PDB entry 8D7R | electron microscopy, 3.90 A resolution | chains C and A of the 4 polymer chains in the assembly

[Chain C]
Molecule: Ciliary neurotrophic factor receptor subunit alpha
Source organism: Homo sapiens
UniProtKB: P26992 (CNTFR_HUMAN); residue numbers follow UniProt; this construct covers 23-346
Sequence (324 residues; each row starts with the number of its first residue):
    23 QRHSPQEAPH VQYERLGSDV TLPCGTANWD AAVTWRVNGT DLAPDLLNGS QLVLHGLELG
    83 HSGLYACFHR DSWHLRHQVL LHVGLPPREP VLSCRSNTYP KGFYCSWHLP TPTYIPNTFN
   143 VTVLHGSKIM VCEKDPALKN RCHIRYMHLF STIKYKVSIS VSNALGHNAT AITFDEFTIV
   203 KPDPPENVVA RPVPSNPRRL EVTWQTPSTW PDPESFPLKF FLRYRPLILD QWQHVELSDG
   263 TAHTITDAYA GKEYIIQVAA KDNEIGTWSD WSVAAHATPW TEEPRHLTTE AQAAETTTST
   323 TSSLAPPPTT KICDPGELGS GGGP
Not modelled in the structure: 23-106, 306-346
Disulfide bonds: Cys116-Cys127, Cys154-Cys164
Covalent attachments: N-acetylglucosamine (NAG) linked to Asn142, Asn190
UniProt features mapped onto this chain:
  - motif: Trp290 to Ser294 (WSXWS motif)
  - lipidation: Ser342 (GPI-anchor amidated serine)
  - glycosylation (N-linked (GlcNAc...) asparagine): Asn60, Asn70, Asn142, Asn190

[Chain A]
Molecule: Interleukin-6 receptor subunit beta
Source organism: Homo sapiens
UniProtKB: P40189 (IL6RB_HUMAN); residues 23-619 here = UniProt positions 23-619
Sequence (625 residues; each row starts with the number of its first residue):
    23 ELLDPCGYIS PESPVVQLHS NFTAVCVLKE KCMDYFHVNA NYIVWKTNHF TIPKEQYTII
    83 NRTASSVTFT DIASLNIQLT CNILTFGQLE QNVYGITIIS GLPPEKPKNL SCIVNEGKKM
   143 RCEWDGGRET HLETNFTLKS EWATHKFADC KAKRDTPTSC TVDYSTVYFV NIEVWVEAEN
   203 ALGKVTSDHI NFDPVYKVKP NPPHNLSVIN SEELSSILKL TWTNPSIKSV IILKYNIQYR
   263 TKDASTWSQI PPEDTASTRS SFTVQDLKPF TEYVFRIRCM KEDGKGYWSD WSEEASGITY
   323 EDRPSKAPSF WYKIDPSHTQ GYRTVQLVWK TLPPFEANGK ILDYEVTLTR WKSHLQNYTV
   383 NATKLTVNLT NDRYLATLTV RNLVGKSDAA VLTIPACDFQ ATHPVMDLKA FPKDNMLWVE
   443 WTTPRESVKK YILEWCVLSD KAPCITDWQQ EDGTVHRTYL RGNLAESKCY LITVTPVYAD
   503 GPGSPESIKA YLKQAPPSKG PTVRTKKVGK NEAVLEWDQL PVDVQNGFIR NYTIFYRTII
   563 GNETAVNVDS SHTEYTLSSL TSDTLYMVRM AAYTDEGGKD GPEFTFTTPK FAQGEIEEQK
   623 LISEEDLGGE QKLISEEDLH HHHHH
Not modelled in the structure: 23-123, 516-647
Sequence notes: expression tag (620-647)
Disulfide bonds: Cys134-Cys144, Cys172-Cys182, Cys458-Cys466
Covalent attachments: N-acetylglucosamine (NAG) linked to Asn131, Asn157, Asn227, Asn379, Asn383
UniProt features mapped onto this chain:
  - motif: Trp310 to Ser314 (WSXWS motif)
  - glycosylation (N-linked (GlcNAc...) asparagine): Asn43, Asn83, Asn131, Asn157, Asn227, Asn379, Asn383, Asn390 (complex), Asn553, Asn564
  - natural variant: Gly148 (G148R: Correlated with increased levels of soluble IL6RB in blood serum), Ser187 to Tyr190 (deletion: In IMD94), Ala200 (A200G: Found in patient with lung cancer; uncertain significance), Asn404 (N404Y: In HIES4B), Thr415 (T415I: In a colorectal cancer sample), Pro498 (P498L: In HIES4B), Ala517 (A517P: In HIES4B)
  - mutagenesis: Cys172 (C172S: Induces ligand-independent activation), Tyr186 to Tyr190 (Induces ligand-independent activation), Val189 (V189G: Does not induce ligand-independent activation), Tyr190 (Y190G: Does not induce ligand-independent activation), Asp215 (D215G: Induces ligand-independent activation), Val252 (V252G: Induces ligand-independent activation)
From the paper describing this entry:
  - disease-associated variants - N404Y, P498L, A517P: decreased signaling in response to IL-6 and IL-11 signaling (citing earlier work)

[Chain C / chain A interface]
Pairs across the interface (21; chain C residue first):
  Arg220(C) with Asp276(A), salt bridge; Gln287(A)
  Tyr246(C) with Arg281(A), hydrogen bond
  Ile250(C) with Glu234(A)
  Leu251(C) with Ser233(A); Glu234(A); Leu236(A), hydrophobic; Ile239(A), hydrophobic
  Gln253(C) with Lys241(A)
  Gln255(C) with Lys241(A); Thr285(A), hydrogen bond
  His256(C) with Ser282(A)
  Thr268(C) with Asp276(A), hydrogen bond (side chain-backbone); Arg281(A)
  Asp269(C) with Arg281(A); Phe284(A); Thr285(A), hydrogen bond (side chain-backbone)
  Tyr271(C) with Ser238(A), hydrogen bond; Ile239(A), hydrophobic; Gln287(A)
  Lys274(C) with Leu236(A)
Also at the interface, not in a pair above, chain C (12 interface residues in all): Ala270
Also at the interface, not in a pair above, chain A (14 interface residues in all): Pro273, Ser283

[In short]
12 residues of chain C and 14 residues of chain A are in contact, with 5 hydrogen bonds and 1 salt bridge.
Polar pairs include Arg220(C)-Asp276(A), Tyr246(C)-Arg281(A) and Gln255(C)-Thr285(A). N-acetylglucosamine is
covalently linked to Asn142(C) and Asn190(C). From the paper: N404Y, P498L and A517P of chain A reduce
signaling in response to IL-6 and IL-11 signaling.
Chain C is Ciliary neurotrophic factor receptor subunit alpha and chain A is Interleukin-6 receptor subunit
beta, both from Homo sapiens; the structure, Cryo-EM structure of human CLCF1 signaling complex: model
containing the interaction core region, was determined by electron microscopy together with 8D74, 8D7H, 8D82
and 8D85 from the same study.
